3GQL - chain A; structure by X-ray diffraction, 2.80 A resolution.

[Chain A]
Name: Basic fibroblast growth factor receptor 1
Organism: Homo sapiens
Notes: EC 2.7.10.1; fragment: protein kinase domain
UniProtKB: P11362 (FGFR1_HUMAN); aligned to UniProt positions 458-773 over residues 459-774 (the alignment contains insertions or deletions, so no single offset holds)
Amino-acid sequence (326 residues; row label = number of the first residue in the row):
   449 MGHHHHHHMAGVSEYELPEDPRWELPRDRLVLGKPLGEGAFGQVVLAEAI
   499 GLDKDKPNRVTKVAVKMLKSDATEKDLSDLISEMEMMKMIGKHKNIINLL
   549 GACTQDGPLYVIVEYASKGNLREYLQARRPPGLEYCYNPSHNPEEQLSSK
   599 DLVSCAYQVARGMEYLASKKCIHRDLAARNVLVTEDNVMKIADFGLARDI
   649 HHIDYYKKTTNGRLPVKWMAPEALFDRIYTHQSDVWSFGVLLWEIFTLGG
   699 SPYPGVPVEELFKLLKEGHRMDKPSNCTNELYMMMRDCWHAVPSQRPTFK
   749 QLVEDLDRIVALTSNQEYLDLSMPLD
Disordered / not traced: 449-462, 580-592, 647-658
Sequence notes: expression tag (449-457); engineered mutation A488 (Cys in P11362)
Curated features (UniProtKB/Swiss-Prot):
  - modified residue: Y654 (Phosphotyrosine)
Ligand contacts: substrates (GQL; (E)-[4-(3,5-difluorophenyl)-3H-pyrrolo[2,3-b]pyridin-3-ylidene](3-methoxyphenyl)methanol): L484, G485, E486, G487, V492, A512, K514, E531, M535, I545, V561, E562, Y563, A564, L630, A640, D641, F642
From the paper describing this entry:
  - mutagenesis - R609V/D755V, V636D/V758D: unchanged catalytic activity

[Summary]
Ligands of chain A: substrates. The paper reports that R609V/D755V and V636D/V758D leave catalytic activity
unchanged.
Chain A is Basic fibroblast growth factor receptor 1 (Homo sapiens); the structure, Crystal Structure of
activated receptor tyrosine kinase in complex with substrates, was determined by X-ray diffraction, deposited
together with 3GQI.
